PDB entry 6VJN | X-ray diffraction, 2.00 A resolution | chains G and F of the 4 polymer chains in the assembly

[Chain G]
Molecule: V2b peptide
Amino-acid sequence (19 residues; each row starts with the number of its first residue; a row labelled like 186A-186D holds insertion residues (186A, then the next letters in order)):
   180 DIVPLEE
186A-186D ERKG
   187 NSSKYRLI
Ion coordination: Na+ near Tyr191 (its only coordinating residue here)

[Chain F]
Molecule: V2b peptide
Amino-acid sequence (19 residues; each row starts with the number of its first residue; note: 2 numbers in that range are skipped by the numbering (no residue carries them; nothing is unmodelled there); a row labelled like 186A-186F holds insertion residues (186A, then the next letters in order)):
   180 DIVPLEE
186A-186F ERKGNS
   189 SKYRLI
Not modelled in the structure: 180-185, 186D-186F

[Chain G / chain F interface]
Residue-residue contacts - 22 pairs, chain G then chain F:
  Asp180(G) with Glu186A(F), hydrogen bond (backbone-backbone); Arg186B(F); Lys186C(F), hydrogen bond (side chain-backbone)
  Ile181(G) with Glu186(F); Glu186A(F), hydrogen bond (backbone-backbone); Lys186C(F); Leu193(F), hydrophobic
  Val182(G) with Glu186(F)
  Pro183(G) with Glu186A(F)
  Gly186D(G) with Lys190(F)
  Asn187(G) with Lys190(F)
  Ser188(G) with Lys190(F)
  Ser189(G) with Lys190(F), hydrogen bond (backbone-backbone); Tyr191(F); Arg192(F), hydrogen bond (backbone-backbone)
  Lys190(G) with Arg192(F); Ile194(F)
  Tyr191(G) with Lys190(F); Tyr191(F), hydrophobic; Arg192(F), hydrogen bond (backbone-backbone); Leu193(F); Ile194(F), hydrogen bond (backbone-backbone)
Also at the interface, not in a pair above, chain G (12 interface residues in all): Glu186A, Leu193
Also at the interface, not in a pair above, chain F (10 interface residues in all): Ser189

[In short]
12 residues of chain G and 10 residues of chain F are in contact, with 7 hydrogen bonds. Polar contacts
include Asp180(G)-Lys186C(F), Asp180(G)-Glu186A(F) and Ile181(G)-Glu186A(F).
Chain G and chain F are both V2b peptide; the structure, Structure of NHP D11A.B5Fab in complex with 16055 V2b
peptide, was determined by X-ray diffraction, deposited together with 6XSN, 6XLZ, 6WIT and 6WAS.
